6QMP - chains A and B of the 3 polymer chains in the assembly; structure by X-ray diffraction, 2.00 A resolution.

Chain A:
Name: Nuclear transcription factor Y subunit alpha
UniProtKB: P23511 (NFYA_HUMAN); residues 268-296 here correspond to UniProt positions 267-295 (UniProt number = residue number - 1)
Chain sequence (31 residues; numbered 266 to 298; 2 numbers in that range are skipped by the numbering (no residue carries them; nothing is unmodelled there); the number before each row is that of its first residue):
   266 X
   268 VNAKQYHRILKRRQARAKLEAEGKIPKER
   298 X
Sequence notes: acetylation (266); amidation (298)
Modified residues: ACE (acetyl group) at position 266; NH2 (amino group) at position 298
Covalently attached groups: covalent link ACE_266-Val268; covalent link Arg296-NH2_298
Reported in the primary citation:
  - conformationally variable residues: Lys291 to Glu295

Chain B:
Name: Nuclear transcription factor Y subunit beta
Organism: Homo sapiens
UniProtKB: P25208 (NFYB_HUMAN); residues 51-143 here = UniProt positions 51-143
Chain sequence (95 residues; each row starts with the number of its first residue):
    49 GPSFREQDIYLPIANVARIMKNAIPQTGKIAKDAKECVQECVSEFISFIT
    99 SEASERCHQEKRKTINGEDILFAMSTLGFDSYVEPLKLYLQKFRE
Disordered / not traced: 49-52, 107-111
Sequence notes: expression tag (49-50)
Swiss-Prot annotation at these positions:
  - DNA-binding region: Leu59 to Ala65
  - region: Val86 to Ile97 (Subunit association domain (SAD))
  - cross-link: Lys140 (Glycyl lysine isopeptide (Lys-Gly) (interchain with G-Cter in ubiquitin))

Chain A / chain B interface:
Contacting residue pairs (22):
  Lys271(A) with Thr124(B); Leu125(B); Gly126(B)
  Gln272(A) with Phe96(B); Leu125(B), hydrogen bond (side chain-backbone); Phe127(B)
  Arg275(A) with Phe96(B); Ser99(B), hydrogen bond; Glu100(B), salt bridge; Glu103(B), salt bridge; Leu125(B)
  Ile276(A) with Phe96(B)
  Lys278(A) with Glu103(B)
  Arg279(A) with Glu92(B), salt bridge; Ser95(B)
  Arg283(A) with Glu92(B), salt bridge
  Lys291(A) with Ile57(B)
  Arg296(A) with Glu54(B), salt bridge; Tyr58(B); Glu84(B), hydrogen bond (side chain-backbone); Gln87(B), hydrogen bond; Glu88(B), salt bridge
Interface residues without a listed pair, chain A (11 interface residues in all): Ile292, Pro293

Summary:
The interface between chain A and chain B involves 11 residues on one side and 16 on the other, with 4
hydrogen bonds and 6 salt bridges. Polar pairs include Arg275(A)-Glu100(B), Arg275(A)-Glu103(B) and
Arg279(A)-Glu92(B). UniProt lists a DNA-binding region on chain B. From the paper: conformational variability
at Lys291(A).
Here chain A is Nuclear transcription factor Y subunit alpha and chain B is Nuclear transcription factor Y
subunit beta (Homo sapiens). Entry 6QMP (NF-YB/C Heterodimer in Complex with NF-YA Peptide) was determined by
X-ray diffraction, deposited together with 6QMQ and 6QMS.
